PDB entry 1P80 | X-ray diffraction, 1.65 A resolution | chains C and D of the 4 polymer chains in the assembly

Chain C (and D):
Molecule: Catalase HPII
Organism: Escherichia coli
Notes: EC 1.11.1.6; chain D of this document is another copy of the same molecule, construct and numbering; everything in this record applies to it too
Reference sequence: P21179 (CATE_ECOLI); residue numbers follow UniProt; this construct covers 1-753
Sequence (753 residues; row label = number of the first residue in the row):
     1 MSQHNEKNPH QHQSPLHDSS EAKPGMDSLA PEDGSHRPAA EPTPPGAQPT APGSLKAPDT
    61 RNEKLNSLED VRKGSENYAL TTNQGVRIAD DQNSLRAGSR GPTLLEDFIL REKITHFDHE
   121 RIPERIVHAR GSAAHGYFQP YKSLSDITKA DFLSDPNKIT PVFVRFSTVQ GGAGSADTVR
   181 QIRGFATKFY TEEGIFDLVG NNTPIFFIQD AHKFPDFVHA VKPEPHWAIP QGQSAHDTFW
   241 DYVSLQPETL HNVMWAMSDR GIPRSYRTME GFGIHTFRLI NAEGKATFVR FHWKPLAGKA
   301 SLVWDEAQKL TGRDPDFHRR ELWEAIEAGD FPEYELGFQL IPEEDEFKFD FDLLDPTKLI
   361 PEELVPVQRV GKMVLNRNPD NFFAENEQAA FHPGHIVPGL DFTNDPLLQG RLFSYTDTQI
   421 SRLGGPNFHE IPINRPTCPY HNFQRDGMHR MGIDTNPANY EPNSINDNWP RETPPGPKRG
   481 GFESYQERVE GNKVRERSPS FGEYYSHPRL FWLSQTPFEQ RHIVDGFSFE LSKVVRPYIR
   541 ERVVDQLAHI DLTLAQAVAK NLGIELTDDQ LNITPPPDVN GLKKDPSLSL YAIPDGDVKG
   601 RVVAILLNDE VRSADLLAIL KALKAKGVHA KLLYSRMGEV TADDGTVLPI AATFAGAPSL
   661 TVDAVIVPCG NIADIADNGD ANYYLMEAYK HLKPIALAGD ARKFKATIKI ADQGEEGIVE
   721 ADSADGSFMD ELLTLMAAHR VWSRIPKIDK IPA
Unresolved in the structure: 1-26
Sequence notes: engineered mutation Gln181 (Asp in P21179)
Bound ions: heme Fe near Tyr415 (its only coordinating residue here)
Residues lining bound ligands: heme (HEM): Arg125, Ile126, Val127, His128, Arg165, Ser167, Gly184, Phe185, Ala186, Val199, Gly200, Asn201, Phe206, Ala211, Phe214, Ile274, His275, Ala389, Phe391, Leu407, Gly410, Arg411, Ser414, Tyr415, Thr418, Gln419, Arg422
What the authors report for this chain:
  - mutagenesis - V169F, V169I, D181Q: decreased catalytic activity
  - mutagenesis - V169W: abolished expression
  - mutagenesis - R180A, R180K: unchanged catalytic activity
  - catalytic residues: His128 (citing earlier work)

Interface between chain C and chain D:
Residue-residue contacts (87):
  Pro102(C) with Leu104(D), hydrophobic
  Thr103(C) with Leu104(D); Leu105(D), hydrogen bond (backbone-backbone)
  Leu104(C) with Pro102(D), hydrophobic; Thr103(D); Leu104(D), hydrophobic
  Leu105(C) with Thr103(D), hydrogen bond (backbone-backbone); Leu105(D), hydrophobic
  Lys213(C) with Glu461(D), salt bridge; Pro462(D)
  Asp216(C) with Tyr460(D); Glu461(D), hydrogen bond (side chain-backbone)
  His219(C) with Phe443(D), hydrogen bond (side chain-backbone); Asn459(D), hydrogen bond (side chain-backbone)
  Pro225(C) with Pro457(D); Asn459(D)
  Thr238(C) with Tyr460(D); Ile465(D)
  Asp241(C) with Tyr460(D), hydrogen bond; Asn463(D); Ser464(D), hydrogen bond; Ile465(D)
  Tyr242(C) with Tyr460(D), hydrophobic; Glu461(D)
  Leu245(C) with Pro462(D); Asn463(D); Ser464(D)
  Gln246(C) with Pro462(D)
  Asn404(C) with Lys493(D), hydrogen bond
  Phe413(C) with Phe413(D), hydrophobic
  Phe443(C) with His219(D), hydrogen bond (backbone-side chain)
  Asn459(C) with His219(D), hydrogen bond (backbone-side chain); Pro225(D)
  Tyr460(C) with Asp216(D); Ala220(D), hydrophobic; Thr238(D); Asp241(D), hydrogen bond; Tyr242(D), hydrophobic
  Glu461(C) with Lys213(D), salt bridge; Asp216(D), hydrogen bond (backbone-side chain); Tyr242(D)
  Pro462(C) with Lys213(D); Leu245(D); Gln246(D)
  Asn463(C) with Asp241(D); Leu245(D)
  Ser464(C) with Asp241(D), hydrogen bond; Leu245(D); Tyr538(D), hydrogen bond; Arg542(D)
  Ile465(C) with Thr238(D); Asp241(D); Arg536(D); Tyr538(D)
  Ser484(C) with Arg495(D), hydrogen bond
  Tyr485(C) with Lys493(D)
  Gln486(C) with Asn492(D); Lys493(D); Val494(D)
  Glu487(C) with Asn492(D); Lys493(D), salt bridge
  Arg488(C) with Glu490(D), salt bridge; Gly491(D); Asn492(D), hydrogen bond
  Val489(C) with Val489(D); Glu490(D); Gly491(D), hydrogen bond (backbone-backbone); Lys493(D)
  Glu490(C) with Arg488(D), salt bridge; Val489(D); Glu490(D)
  Gly491(C) with Arg488(D); Val489(D), hydrogen bond (backbone-backbone)
  Asn492(C) with Gln486(D); Glu487(D); Arg488(D)
  Lys493(C) with Asn404(D), hydrogen bond; Tyr485(D); Gln486(D); Glu487(D), salt bridge; Val489(D)
  Val494(C) with Gln486(D)
  Arg495(C) with Ser484(D), hydrogen bond
  Arg536(C) with Ile465(D)
  Tyr538(C) with Ser464(D), hydrogen bond; Ile465(D)
  Arg542(C) with Ser464(D)
Interface residues without a listed pair, chain C (47 interface residues in all): Glu106, Leu110, Arg111, Ala220, Asp417, Arg445, Pro457, Phe482, Ile539
Interface residues without a listed pair, chain D (47 interface residues in all): Glu106, Leu110, Arg111, Gln409, Asp417, Arg445, Phe482

Overview:
The chain C/chain D interface involves 47 residues from each chain; the contacts include 21 hydrogen bonds and
6 salt bridges. Among the polar pairs are Lys213(C)-Glu461(D), Glu487(C)-Lys493(D) and Arg488(C)-Glu490(D).
The paper reports the catalytic residue His128(C); V169F, V169I and D181Q of chain C reduce catalytic
activity; 6 substitutions were tested in all.
Both chains are Catalase HPII (Escherichia coli). Entry 1P80 (Crystal structure of the D181Q variant of
catalase HPII from E. coli) was determined by X-ray diffraction together with 1P7Y, 1P7Z, 1P81 and 1QWS from
the same study.
